Entry 9M4F (electron microscopy, 2.82 A resolution); this record covers chains B and D of the 25 polymer chains in the assembly.

Chain B:
Name: PsaB
Source organism: Tribonema minus
Amino-acid sequence (734 residues; each row starts with the number of its first residue):
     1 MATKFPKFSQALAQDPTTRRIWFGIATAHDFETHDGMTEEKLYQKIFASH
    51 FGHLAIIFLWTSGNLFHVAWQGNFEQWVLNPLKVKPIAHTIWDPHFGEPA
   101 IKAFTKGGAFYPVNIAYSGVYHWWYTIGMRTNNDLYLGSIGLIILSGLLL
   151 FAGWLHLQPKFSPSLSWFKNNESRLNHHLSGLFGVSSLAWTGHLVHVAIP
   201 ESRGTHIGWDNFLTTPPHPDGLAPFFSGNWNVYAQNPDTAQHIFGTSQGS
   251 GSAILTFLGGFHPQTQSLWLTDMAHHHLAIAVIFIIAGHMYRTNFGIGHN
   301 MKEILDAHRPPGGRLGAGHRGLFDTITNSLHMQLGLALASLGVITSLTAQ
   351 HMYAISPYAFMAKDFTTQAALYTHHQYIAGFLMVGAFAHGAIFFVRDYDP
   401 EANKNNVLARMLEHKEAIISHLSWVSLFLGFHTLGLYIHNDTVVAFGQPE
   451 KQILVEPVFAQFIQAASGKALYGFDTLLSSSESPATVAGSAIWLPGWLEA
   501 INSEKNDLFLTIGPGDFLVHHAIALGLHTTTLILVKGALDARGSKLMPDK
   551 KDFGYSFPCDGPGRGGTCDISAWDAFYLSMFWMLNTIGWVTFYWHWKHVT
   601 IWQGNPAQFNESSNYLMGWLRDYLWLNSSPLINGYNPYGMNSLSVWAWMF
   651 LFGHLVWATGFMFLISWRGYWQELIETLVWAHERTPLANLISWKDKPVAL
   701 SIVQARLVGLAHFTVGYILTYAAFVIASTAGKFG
Disordered / not traced: 1
Bound ions: chlorophyll a Mg (32 sites), coordinated by His29, His50, His53, His67, His89, Asp93, His95, His156, His177, His178, His193, His196, His275, His276, His277, His289 and 16 more; 4Fe-4S cluster Fe: Cys559, Cys568 (shared with 2 residues of chain A)
Small-molecule neighbours:
  - beta-carotene (BCR), molecule 1: Ile21, Ile25, Ile691
  - beta-carotene (BCR), molecule 2: Gly52, Ile56, Leu59, Leu150
  - beta-carotene (BCR), molecule 3: Leu54, Ile57, Phe58, Trp60, Gly181, Leu182, Val185, Ser186
  - beta-carotene (BCR), molecule 4: Phe58, Thr61, Leu65, Trp123, Trp124, Ile127, Met129, Gly138, Leu142, Trp209, Phe212, Leu213
  - beta-carotene (BCR), molecule 5: Leu188, Leu222, Phe225, Val282, Ile285, Ile286, His289, Ile297
  - beta-carotene (BCR), molecule 6: Phe225, Phe226, Trp230, Val282
  - beta-carotene (BCR), molecule 7: Met332, Gly335, Leu336, Ala339, Val343, Met383, Ala386, Phe387, Gly390, Ala391, Phe393, Phe394, Leu408, Ala538
  - beta-carotene (BCR), molecule 8: Phe387, Met411, Ile418, Val535, Leu539
  - beta-carotene (BCR), molecule 9: Phe428, His432, Leu436, Ile453, Phe517, His521
  - beta-carotene (BCR), molecule 10: Trp648, Met649, Phe652, Trp671, Ile675, Leu678
  - chlorophyll a (CLA), molecule 1: Phe5, Phe8, Gly24, Ile25, Ala28, His29, Phe31, His34, Lys45, Ser49, His53, Ile56
  - chlorophyll a (CLA), molecule 2: Thr18, Ile21, Trp22, Ile675, Leu678, Val679, His682, Ile691, Ser692, Trp693, Lys694, Asp695, Pro697, Val698
  - chlorophyll a (CLA), molecule 3: Trp22, Phe652, Leu655, Val656, Thr659, Phe663, Leu700, Val708, Ala711, His712, Val715
  - chlorophyll a (CLA), molecule 4: Ile25, Ala26, Thr27, Ala28, His29, Asp30, His331, Leu334, Leu338, Phe381, Leu382, Val384, Gly385, Ala388, His389, Ile392, Arg396, Tyr555, Trp573, Phe576, Met580, Phe652, Val715, Leu719
  - chlorophyll a (CLA), molecule 5: His29, Phe31, Glu32, Tyr43, Ile46, Ser49, His50, His53, Leu54, Ile57, Phe168, Arg174, His178, Leu182, Phe183, Leu330, His331, Gln333, Leu334, Ala337, Leu338, Leu341
  - chlorophyll a (CLA), molecule 6: His29, His53, Ile56, Ile57, Trp60, Leu341, Ile378, Phe381, Leu382
  - chlorophyll a (CLA), molecule 7: Phe47, Phe51, Leu148, Phe151, Ala152, Leu155, His156, Lys160, Phe161, Pro163, Trp167
  - chlorophyll a (CLA), molecule 8: Phe47, His50, Phe51, Leu54, Trp123, Trp167, Phe168, Asn170, Ser173, Arg174, His177, His178, Gly181, Leu182, Phe183, Tyr358
  - chlorophyll a (CLA), molecule 9: Ile56, Leu59, Trp60, Ser62, Gly63, Phe66, His67, Trp70, Gln71, His89, Thr90, Trp92, Ile143
  - chlorophyll a (CLA), molecule 10: Ile56, Trp60, Asn64, His67, Val68, Ala88, His89, Asn114, Ile115, Ala116, Tyr117, Ser118, Val120, Val645, Trp646, Met649
  - chlorophyll a (CLA), molecule 11: Ile57, Phe58, Trp60, Thr61, Ser118, Gly119, Val120, Trp123, Ser186, Ala189, Leu341, Ile344, Thr345, Thr348, Met352, Tyr358, Met361, Leu371, His374, His375, Ile378, Leu382
  - chlorophyll a (CLA), molecule 12: Trp60, Asn64, Tyr117, Ser118, Val120, Ala370, Leu371, Thr373, His374, Tyr377, Ile378, Phe381, Trp646, Met649, Ile718, Leu719, Tyr721, Ala722, Val725, Ile726
  - chlorophyll a (CLA), molecule 13: His89, Thr90, Ile91, Trp92, Asp93, Pro94, His95, Phe96, Phe104, Asn114, Ser644, Val645, Trp648
  - chlorophyll a (CLA), molecule 14: Trp92, Pro94, His95
  - chlorophyll a (CLA), molecule 15: Trp123, Thr126, Ile127, Phe183, Ser186, Ser187, Trp190, Leu194, Leu268, Met273, His276, His277, Ile280, Ile344, Leu347, Thr348, His351, Met352, Pro357, Tyr358
  - chlorophyll a (CLA), molecule 16: Ile127, Gly128, Met129, Asp134, Leu137, Gly138, Ser186, Ala189, Trp190, Gly192, His193, His196, Val197, Glu201, Ile207, Gly208, Trp209, Phe212
  - chlorophyll a (CLA), molecule 17: Trp167, Asn170, Ser173, His177, Thr293, Asn294, Phe295
  - chlorophyll a (CLA), molecule 18: Asn171, Arg174, Leu175, His178, Leu179, Phe183, Ile280, Ile283, Phe284, Met301, Leu305, Phe323, Ile326, Leu336, Ala337, Ser340, Ile344
  - chlorophyll a (CLA), molecule 19: Leu175, Leu179, Phe183, Ile283, Phe284, Ala287, Met290, Tyr291, Met301, Ile304, Leu305
  - chlorophyll a (CLA), molecule 20: Asn176, His177, Ser180, Gly181, Val185, Ile285, His289, Tyr291, Thr293, Phe295, Ile297
  - chlorophyll a (CLA), molecule 21: Leu188, Ala189, Thr191, Gly192, Val195, His196, Phe212, Leu213, Thr214, Thr215, Pro216, Pro217, His218, Gly221, Leu222, Phe225, Phe226, Tyr233, Ile254, Leu255, Leu278
  - chlorophyll a (CLA), molecule 22: Phe225, Phe226, Ser227, Gly228, Trp230
  - chlorophyll a (CLA), molecule 23: Phe225, Gly228, Trp230, Asn231, Tyr233, Ala234, Leu255, Phe257, His275, Leu278, Ala279, Val282, Ile492, Trp493
  - chlorophyll a (CLA), molecule 24: Thr256, Phe257, Gly259, Gly260, Leu268, Asp272, Met273, His275, His276, Ala279, Ile280, Ile283, His351, Ile355, Trp493, Trp497
  - chlorophyll a (CLA), molecule 25: Ile286, His289, Met290, Ile297, Gly298, His299
  - chlorophyll a (CLA), molecule 26: Met290, His299, Glu303, Ile304, Ala307, His308
  - chlorophyll a (CLA), molecule 27: Ile304, Leu305, His308, Leu315, His319, Leu322, Ile326, Met332, Val407, Leu408, Met411
  - chlorophyll a (CLA), molecule 28: Ala307, His308, Arg309, Pro310, Pro311, Arg314, Leu315, His319
  - chlorophyll a (CLA), molecule 29: Arg314, Leu315, Val407, Arg410, Met411, Glu413, His414, Ala417, Ile418, His421
  - chlorophyll a (CLA), molecule 30: Leu336, Ser340, Val343, Leu347, Gln350, His351, Tyr353, Ala354, Ile355, Trp497, Leu508, Phe509
  - chlorophyll a (CLA), molecule 31: Val343, Ser346, Leu347, Gln350, Gln376, Gly380, Met383, Phe387, Leu527, Thr530, Thr531, Leu534, Met583, Thr586, Ile587
  - chlorophyll a (CLA), molecule 32: Gln350, Tyr353, Tyr372, Phe459, Ala460, Ile463, Gln464, Phe509, Leu510, Ile512, His520, Ile523, Leu527, Val590, Tyr593, Trp594, Lys597
  - chlorophyll a (CLA), molecule 33: Ala417, His421, Trp424
  - chlorophyll a (CLA), molecule 34: Ile418, Leu422, Val425, Ala524, Leu527, His528, Thr531
  - chlorophyll a (CLA), molecule 35: Ser420, His421, Ser423, Trp424, Leu427, Phe431
  - chlorophyll a (CLA), molecule 36: Ser423, Ser426, Leu427, Gly430, Phe431, Leu434, Leu525, Thr529, Leu532, Ile533, Leu578, Phe581, Trp582
  - chlorophyll a (CLA), molecule 37: Trp424, Leu427, Phe428, Phe431, His432
  - chlorophyll a (CLA), molecule 38: Val425, Phe428, Leu429, Glu456, Pro457, Val458, Phe459, Ala460, Asp516, Phe517, His520, His521, Ala524, His528
  - chlorophyll a (CLA), molecule 39: His432, Gly435, Leu436, Ile438, His439, Thr442, Val443, Phe446, Lys451, Ile453
  - chlorophyll a (CLA), molecule 40: Thr433, Leu434, Tyr437, Val519, Ala522, Leu525, Asn585, Gly588, Trp589, Phe592, Leu616, Trp619, Leu624, Ser628, Ile632, Phe650, His654, Trp657, Phe713, Tyr717, Thr720, Tyr721, Phe724
  - chlorophyll a (CLA), molecule 41: Leu434, Ile438, Asp441, Leu525, Phe581, Trp582, Asn585, Trp589, Leu616, Leu620, Trp657, Phe713
  - chlorophyll a (CLA), molecule 42: Val458, Phe459, Phe462
  - chlorophyll a (CLA), molecule 43: Phe462, Ile463, Ala466, Ser467, Leu477, Leu478, Trp493, Trp497, Phe509
  - chlorophyll a (CLA), molecule 44: Leu477, Pro484, Ala485, Ala488, Gly489, Ile492, Trp493
  - chlorophyll a (CLA), molecule 45: Leu620, Leu624, Trp625, Trp657
  - chlorophyll a (CLA), molecule 46: Trp648, Leu651, Phe652, His654, Leu655, Trp657, Ala658
  - chlorophyll a (CLA), molecule 47: Leu655, Ala658, Thr659, Phe661, Met662, Ile665, Tyr670, Trp671, Leu674
  - chlorophyll a (CLA), molecule 48: Leu678, Ala681, His682, Thr685, Ala688, Ile691
  - chlorophyll a (CLA), molecule 49: Trp680, Ala681, Arg684, Thr685, Pro686
  - chlorophyll a (CLA), molecule 50: Pro686, Leu687, Ala688, Leu690, Ile691
  - phylloquinone (PQN): Trp22, Ile25, Met662, Phe663, Ser666, Trp667, Arg668, Trp671, Ile675, Val698, Ala699, Leu700, Ser701, Ala705
  - 4Fe-4S cluster (SF4): Cys559, Gly561, Pro562, Thr567, Cys568, Trp667, Ile702, Arg706

Chain D:
Name: PsaD
Source organism: Tribonema minus
Amino-acid sequence (139 residues; numbered 1 to 139; the number before each row is that of its first residue):
     1 MKLNLQPYSPIFGGSTGGWLRAAEVEEKYAITWTSPKEQIFEMPTGGAAV
    51 MLIGENLLYLARKEQCLALGTQLKSFKISDYKIYRIFPSGEVQFLHPKDG
   101 VFPEKVNPGRLPVGNRSFSIGKNPNPVSVKFSGQGTYES
Disordered / not traced: 1-6, 139

How chain B and chain D interact:
Residue-residue contacts (24; chain B residue first):
  Met37(B) with Phe131(D)
  Glu39(B) with Phe131(D)
  Leu42(B) with Phe131(D), hydrophobic
  Val395(B) with Pro126(D)
  Arg396(B) with Val127(D); Lys130(D)
  Asp397(B) with Val127(D); Lys130(D), salt bridge
  Tyr398(B) with Val127(D)
  Asp399(B) with Val127(D)
  Pro400(B) with Asn125(D)
  Arg542(B) with Asn125(D), hydrogen bond
  Asp549(B) with Ile120(D)
  Lys551(B) with Asn123(D); Pro126(D)
  Asp552(B) with Asn123(D), hydrogen bond; Pro124(D); Thr136(D), hydrogen bond
  Trp680(B) with Thr16(D), hydrogen bond (side chain-backbone)
  Glu683(B) with Arg21(D), salt bridge
  Arg684(B) with Trp19(D); Leu20(D)
  Ser692(B) with Arg21(D)
  Lys696(B) with Glu26(D), salt bridge
Other interface residues (no listed pair), chain B (22 interface residues in all): Glu32, Thr38, Glu401, Asn689

In short:
22 residues of chain B face 14 of chain D across their interface, with 4 hydrogen bonds and 3 salt bridges.
Polar pairs include Asp397(B)-Lys130(D), Glu683(B)-Arg21(D) and Lys696(B)-Glu26(D). Ligands of chain B: 50
copies of chlorophyll a, 4Fe-4S cluster, 10 copies of beta-carotene and phylloquinone.
Here chain B is PsaB and chain D is PsaD, both from Tribonema minus. Entry 9M4F (Photosystem I from the
eukaryotic filamentous algae) was determined by electron microscopy.
